PDB entry 3S7S | X-ray diffraction, 3.21 A resolution | chain A

Chain A:
Molecule: Cytochrome P450 19A1
Source organism: Homo sapiens
Notes: EC 1.14.14.1
Reference sequence: P11511 (CP19A_HUMAN); residues 1-503 here = UniProt positions 1-503
Chain sequence (503 residues; numbered 1 to 503; the number before each row is that of its first residue):
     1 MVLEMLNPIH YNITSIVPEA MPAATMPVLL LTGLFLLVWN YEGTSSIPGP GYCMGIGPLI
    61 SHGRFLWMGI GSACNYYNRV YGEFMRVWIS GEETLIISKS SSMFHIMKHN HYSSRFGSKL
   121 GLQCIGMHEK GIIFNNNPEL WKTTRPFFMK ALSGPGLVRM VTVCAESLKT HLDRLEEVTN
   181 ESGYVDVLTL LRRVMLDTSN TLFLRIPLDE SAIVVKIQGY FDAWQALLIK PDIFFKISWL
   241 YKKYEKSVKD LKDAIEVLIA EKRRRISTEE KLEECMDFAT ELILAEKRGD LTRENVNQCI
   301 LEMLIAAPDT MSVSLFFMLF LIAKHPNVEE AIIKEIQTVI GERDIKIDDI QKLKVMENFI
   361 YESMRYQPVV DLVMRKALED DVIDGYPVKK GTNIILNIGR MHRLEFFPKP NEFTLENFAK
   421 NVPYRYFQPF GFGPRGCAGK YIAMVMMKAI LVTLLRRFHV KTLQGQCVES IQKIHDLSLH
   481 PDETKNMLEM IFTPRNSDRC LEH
Unresolved in the structure: 1-44, 497-503
Metal / ion sites: heme Fe near C437 (its only coordinating residue here)
Small-molecule neighbours:
  - aromasin (EXM; (8alpha,10alpha,13alpha)-6-methylideneandrosta-1,4-diene-3,17-dione): R115, I133, F134, F221, W224, I305, A306, D309, T310, V370, L372, V373, M374, L477, S478
  - heme (HEM): M107, R115, I132, I133, W141, R145, F148, L152, F203, M303, A306, A307, T310, M311, S314, M364, V370, V373, R375, P429, F430, G431, R435, G436, C437, A438, G439, A443, M446, M447
Swiss-Prot annotation at these positions:
  - binding site (substrate): D309, M374
  - binding site (heme): C437
  - natural variant: R192 (R192H: In AROD), R264 (R264C: 1.6 fold decrease in affinity for androstenedione substrate; R264H: 2.5 fold decrease in affinity for androstenedione substrate), S314 (S314P: Found in deaf patients; uncertain significance), R365 (R365Q: In AROD), R375 (R375C: In AROD; R375L), R435 (R435C: In AROD), C437 (C437Y: In AROD)
From the paper describing this entry:
  - binding site for aromasin: R115, D309, T310, V370, M374, S478
  - conformationally variable residues (loop rearrangement): F221, D309, L477, S478

In short:
Bound to chain A: heme and aromasin. UniProt lists substrate-binding residues D309 and M374 and heme-binding
residue C437. From the paper: a binding site for aromasin at R115, D309 and T310 among others; conformational
variability at F221, D309 and L477 among others.
Chain A is Cytochrome P450 19A1 (Homo sapiens); the structure, Crystal structure of human placental aromatase
complexed with breast cancer drug exemestane, was determined by X-ray diffraction (same publication as 4GL5,
4GL7 and 3S79).
